PDB entry 5OV7 | X-ray diffraction, 2.40 A resolution | chains B and E of the 6 polymer chains in the assembly

Chain B:
Molecule: Tubulin beta-2B chain
Organism: Bos taurus
UniProt: Q6B856 (TBB2B_BOVIN); the author numbering skips numbers that UniProt does not, so the offset changes along the chain: 1-42 = UniProt 1-42; 45-360 = UniProt 43-358; 369-455 = UniProt 359-445
Chain sequence (445 residues; row label = number of the first residue in the row; note: 10 numbers in that range are skipped by the numbering (no residue carries them; nothing is unmodelled there)):
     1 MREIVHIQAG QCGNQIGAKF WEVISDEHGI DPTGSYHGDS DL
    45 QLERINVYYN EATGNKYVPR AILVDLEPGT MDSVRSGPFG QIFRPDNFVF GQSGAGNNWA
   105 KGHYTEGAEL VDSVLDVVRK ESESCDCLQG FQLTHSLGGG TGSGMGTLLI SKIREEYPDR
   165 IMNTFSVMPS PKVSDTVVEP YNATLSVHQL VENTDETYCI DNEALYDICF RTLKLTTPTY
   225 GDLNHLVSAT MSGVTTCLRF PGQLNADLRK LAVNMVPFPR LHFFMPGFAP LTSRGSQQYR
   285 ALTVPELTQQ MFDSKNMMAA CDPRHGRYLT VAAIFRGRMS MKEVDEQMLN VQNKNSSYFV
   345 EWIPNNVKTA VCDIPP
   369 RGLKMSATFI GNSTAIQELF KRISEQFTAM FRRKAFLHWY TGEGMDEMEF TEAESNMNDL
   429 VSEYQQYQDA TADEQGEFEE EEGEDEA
Not modelled in the structure: 278-285, 439-455
Metal / ion sites: Mg2+: Q11 (together with GDP)
Residues lining bound ligands:
  - 6FS (N-[2-methoxy-5-({[(E)-2-(2,4,6-trimethoxyphenyl)ethenyl]sulfonyl}methyl)phenyl]glycine): G237, V238, C241, L242, L248, N249, A250, D251, K254, L255, N258, M259, T314, V315, A316, A317, I318, N349, N350, V351, K352, T353, A354, T376, F377, I378
  - GDP (guanosine-5'-diphosphate): G10, Q11, C12, Q15, I16, D69, N101, S140, G142, G143, G144, T145, G146, V171, P173, V177, D179, E183, N206, L209, Y224, L227, N228
UniProt features mapped onto this chain:
  - motif: M1 to I4 (MREI motif)
  - binding site (GTP): Q11, E71, S140, G144, T145, G146, N206, N228
  - binding site (Mg(2+)): E71
  - modified residue: S40 (Phosphoserine), T57 (Phosphothreonine), K60 (N6-acetyllysine), S174 (Phosphoserine), T287 (Phosphothreonine), T292 (Phosphothreonine), R320 (Omega-N-methylarginine), E448 (5-glutamyl polyglutamate)
  - cross-link (Glycyl lysine isopeptide (Lys-Gly)): K60 (interchain with G-Cter in ubiquitin), K326 (interchain with G-Cter in ubiquitin)
What the authors report for this chain:
  - binding site for 6FS: L242, N258, N349, K352

Chain E:
Molecule: Stathmin-4
Organism: Rattus norvegicus
UniProt: P63043 (STMN4_RAT); residues 5-145 here correspond to UniProt positions 49-189 (UniProt number = residue number + 44)
Chain sequence (143 residues; numbered 3 to 145; the number before each row is that of its first residue):
     3 MADMEVIELN KCTSGQSFEV ILKPPSFDGV PEFNASLPRR RDPSLEEIQK KLEAAEERRK
    63 YQEAELLKHL AEKREHEREV IQKAIEENNN FIKMAKEKLA QKMESNKENR EAHLAAMLER
   123 LQEKDKHAEE VRKNKELKEE ASR
Not modelled in the structure: 3-5, 29-43, 144-145
Construct notes: initiating methionine (3); expression tag (4)
UniProt features mapped onto this chain:
  - modified residue: S46 (Phosphoserine)

Interface between chain B and chain E:
Pairs across the interface (25; chain B residue first):
  H107(B) - K75(E)  hydrogen bond
  Y108(B) - H78(E)  hydrogen bond
  Y108(B) - E79(E)
  Y108(B) - V82(E)  hydrophobic
  Y108(B) - I83(E)
  L152(B) - E79(E)
  S155(B) - L72(E)
  S155(B) - K75(E)
  S155(B) - R76(E)  hydrogen bond
  K156(B) - R76(E)
  K156(B) - E79(E)  salt bridge
  R158(B) - L68(E)
  E159(B) - L72(E)
  E159(B) - R76(E)  salt bridge
  P162(B) - E65(E)
  Q193(B) - K75(E)
  E196(B) - H71(E)
  T409(B) - E89(E)
  E411(B) - V82(E)
  E411(B) - A86(E)
  G412(B) - V82(E)
  G412(B) - K85(E)
  G412(B) - A86(E)
  D414(B) - K85(E)  salt bridge
  E417(B) - H78(E)  salt bridge
Also at the interface, not in a pair above, chain B (18 interface residues in all): T109, G410, M413
Also at the interface, not in a pair above, chain E (14 interface residues in all): L69

Summary:
18 residues of chain B face 14 of chain E across their interface, with 3 hydrogen bonds and 4 salt bridges.
Among the polar pairs are K156(B)-E79(E), E159(B)-R76(E) and D414(B)-K85(E). Chain B binds GDP and compound
6FS. The paper reports a binding site for 6FS at L242(B), N258(B) and N349(B) among others.
Here chain B is Tubulin beta-2B chain (Bos taurus) and chain E is Stathmin-4 (Rattus norvegicus). Entry 5OV7
(tubulin - rigosertib complex) was determined by X-ray diffraction.
